9MSE - chains G and I of the 16 polymer chains in the assembly; structure by electron microscopy, 2.70 A resolution.

# Chain G
Molecule: DNA-directed RNA polymerase subunit alpha
Organism: Escherichia coli
Notes: EC 2.7.7.6
UniProt: P0A7Z4 (RPOA_ECOLI); residue numbers follow UniProt; this construct covers 1-329
Sequence (329 residues; each row starts with the number of its first residue):
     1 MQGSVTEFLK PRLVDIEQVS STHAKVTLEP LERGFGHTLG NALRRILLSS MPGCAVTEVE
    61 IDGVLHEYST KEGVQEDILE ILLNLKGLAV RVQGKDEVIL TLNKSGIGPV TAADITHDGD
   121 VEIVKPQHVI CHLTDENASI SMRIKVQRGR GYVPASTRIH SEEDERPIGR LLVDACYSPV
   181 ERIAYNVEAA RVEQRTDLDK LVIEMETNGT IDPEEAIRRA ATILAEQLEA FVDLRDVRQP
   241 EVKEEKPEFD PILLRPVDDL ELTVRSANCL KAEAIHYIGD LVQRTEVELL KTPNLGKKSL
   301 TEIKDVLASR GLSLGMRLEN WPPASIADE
Unresolved in the structure: 1-6, 159-164, 237-247, 326-329
Curated features (UniProtKB/Swiss-Prot):
  - region: Glu-162 to Glu-165 (Required for interaction with Crp at class II promoters)
  - modified residue: Arg-265 (ADP-ribosylarginine), Lys-297 (N6-acetyllysine), Lys-298 (N6-acetyllysine)
  - mutagenesis: Arg-45 (R45C: In rpoA112; temperature-sensitive, blocks RNA polymerase assembly), Glu-162 to Glu-165 (5-fold decrease in CRP-class II promoter-dependent transcription), Glu-165 (E165K: 5-fold decrease in CRP-class II promoter-dependent transcription), Arg-191 (R191C: In rpoA101; temperature-sensitive)

# Chain I
Molecule: DNA-directed RNA polymerase subunit beta
Organism: Escherichia coli
Notes: EC 2.7.7.6
UniProt: P0A8V2 (RPOB_ECOLI); numbering as in UniProt (aligned over 1-1342)
Sequence (1342 residues; row label = number of the first residue in the row):
     1 MVYSYTEKKR IRKDFGKRPQ VLDVPYLLSI QLDSFQKFIE QDPEGQYGLE AAFRSVFPIQ
    61 SYSGNSELQY VSYRLGEPVF DVQECQIRGV TYSAPLRVKL RLVIYEREAP EGTVKDIKEQ
   121 EVYMGEIPLM TDNGTFVING TERVIVSQLH RSPGVFFDSD KGKTHSSGKV LYNARIIPYR
   181 GSWLDFEFDP KDNLFVRIDR RRKLPATIIL RALNYTTEQI LDLFFEKVIF EIRDNKLQME
   241 LVPERLRGET ASFDIEANGK VYVEKGRRIT ARHIRQLEKD DVKLIEVPVE YIAGKVVAKD
   301 YIDESTGELI CAANMELSLD LLAKLSQSGH KRIETLFTND LDHGPYISET LRVDPTNDRL
   361 SALVEIYRMM RPGEPPTREA AESLFENLFF SEDRYDLSAV GRMKFNRSLL REEIEGSGIL
   421 SKDDIIDVMK KLIDIRNGKG EVDDIDHLGN RRIRSVGEMA ENQFRVGLVR VERAVKERLS
   481 LGDLDTLMPQ DMINAKPISA AVKEFFGSSQ LSQFMDQNNP LSEITHKRRI SALGPGGLTR
   541 ERAGFEVRDV HPTHYGRVCP IETPEGPNIG LINSLSVYAQ TNEYGFLETP YRKVTDGVVT
   601 DEIHYLSAIE EGNYVIAQAN SNLDEEGHFV EDLVTCRSKG ESSLFSRDQV DYMDVSTQQV
   661 VSVGASLIPF LEHDDANRAL MGANMQRQAV PTLRADKPLV GTGMERAVAV DSGVTAVAKR
   721 GGVVQYVDAS RIVIKVNEDE MYPGEAGIDI YNLTKYTRSN QNTCINQMPC VSLGEPVERG
   781 DVLADGPSTD LGELALGQNM RVAFMPWNGY NFEDSILVSE RVVQEDRFTT IHIQELACVS
   841 RDTKLGPEEI TADIPNVGEA ALSKLDESGI VYIGAEVTGG DILVGKVTPK GETQLTPEEK
   901 LLRAIFGEKA SDVKDSSLRV PNGVSGTVID VQVFTRDGVE KDKRALEIEE MQLKQAKKDL
   961 SEELQILEAG LFSRIRAVLV AGGVEAEKLD KLPRDRWLEL GLTDEEKQNQ LEQLAEQYDE
  1021 LKHEFEKKLE AKRRKITQGD DLAPGVLKIV KVYLAVKRRI QPGDKMAGRH GNKGVISKIN
  1081 PIEDMPYDEN GTPVDIVLNP LGVPSRMNIG QILETHLGMA AKGIGDKINA MLKQQQEVAK
  1141 LREFIQRAYD LGADVRQKVD LSTFSDEEVM RLAENLRKGM PIATPVFDGA KEAEIKELLK
  1201 LGDLPTSGQI RLYDGRTGEQ FERPVTVGYM YMLKLNHLVD DKMHARSTGS YSLVTQQPLG
  1261 GKAQFGGQRF GEMEVWALEA YGAAYTLQEM LTVKSDDVNG RTKMYKNIVD GNHQMEPGMP
  1321 ESFNVLLKEI RSLGINIELE DE
Unresolved in the structure: 1, 1342
Small-molecule neighbours: pyrophosphate (POP): Arg-678, Ser-1105, Arg-1106
Curated features (UniProtKB/Swiss-Prot):
  - modified residue (N6-acetyllysine): Lys-1022, Lys-1200
  - mutagenesis: Ile-561 (I561S: Resistant to antibiotics salinamide A and B), Ile-569 (I569S: Resistant to antibiotics salinamide A and B), Ala-665 (A665E: Resistant to antibiotics salinamide A and B), Asp-675 (D675A/G: Resistant to antibiotics salinamide A and B), Asn-677 (N677H/K: Resistant to antibiotics salinamide A and B), Leu-680 (L680M: Resistant to antibiotics salinamide A and B), Glu-813 (E813K: Disrupts the enzyme's active center)

# Chain G / chain I interface
Contacting residue pairs (51):
  Asn-41(G) with Gly-1215(I); Arg-1216(I); Thr-1217(I); Gly-1218(I), hydrogen bond (side chain-backbone)
  Arg-44(G) with Tyr-1087(I); Gly-1091(I)
  Arg-45(G) with Glu-1083(I), hydrogen bond (side chain-backbone); Asp-1084(I), salt bridge; Gly-1215(I), hydrogen bond (side chain-backbone); Arg-1216(I)
  Leu-65(G) with Ile-873(I)
  His-66(G) with Ile-873(I); Gly-874(I); Ile-929(I)
  Glu-67(G) with Lys-1057(I), salt bridge
  Tyr-68(G) with Tyr-756(I); Ile-831(I), hydrophobic; Ile-929(I), hydrophobic; Lys-1057(I)
  Thr-70(G) with Ala-729(I); Lys-755(I)
  Lys-71(G) with Asp-728(I)
  Glu-72(G) with Asp-728(I)
  Gly-73(G) with Asp-728(I), hydrogen bond (backbone-side chain)
  Val-74(G) with Asp-728(I), hydrogen bond (backbone-side chain); Ala-729(I), hydrogen bond (backbone-backbone)
  Gln-75(G) with Val-727(I); Ala-729(I); Val-771(I), hydrogen bond (side chain-backbone)
  Glu-76(G) with Ala-729(I)
  Asp-77(G) with Lys-755(I), salt bridge; Tyr-756(I)
  Leu-79(G) with Tyr-756(I)
  Leu-83(G) with Arg-694(I)
  Lys-86(G) with Gln-824(I), hydrogen bond (side chain-backbone); Asp-826(I), salt bridge
  Thr-134(G) with Val-727(I), hydrogen bond (side chain-backbone); Leu-773(I)
  Tyr-152(G) with Gln-824(I); Arg-1059(I), hydrogen bond
  Pro-154(G) with Arg-1059(I)
  Arg-166(G) with Glu-876(I), salt bridge
  Ile-168(G) with Tyr-872(I), hydrophobic; Ile-873(I); Gly-874(I); Ala-875(I), hydrophobic
  Glu-181(G) with Arg-821(I)
  Arg-182(G) with Asn-1090(I), hydrogen bond (side chain-backbone)
  Ile-183(G) with Gly-1091(I)
  Ala-184(G) with Asn-1090(I)
  Arg-317(G) with Asp-1310(I), hydrogen bond (side chain-backbone)
Also at the interface, not in a pair above, chain G (36 interface residues in all): Leu-48, Ser-49, Ser-69, Ile-107, Asp-135, Asp-174, Cys-176, Tyr-185
Also at the interface, not in a pair above, chain I (43 interface residues in all): Tyr-726, Ser-730, Met-768, Glu-820, Val-823, Thr-927, Val-928, Lys-958, Ala-1055, Val-1056, Ile-1082, Glu-1089, Asp-1214

# Summary
The interface between chain G and chain I involves 36 residues on one side and 43 on the other, with 12
hydrogen bonds and 5 salt bridges. Polar contacts include Arg-45(G)/Asp-1084(I), Glu-67(G)/Lys-1057(I) and
Asp-77(G)/Lys-755(I). Chain I binds pyrophosphate.
Chain G is DNA-directed RNA polymerase subunit alpha and chain I is DNA-directed RNA polymerase subunit beta,
both from Escherichia coli; the structure, de novo SigN RNA polymerase transcription initiation intermediate
with pre-catalytic bEBP state (RPi1 open ring), was determined by electron microscopy together with 9MSF,
9MSG, 9MSH and 9MSJ from the same study.
